5XCV - chains A and C of the 3 polymer chains in the assembly; structure by X-ray diffraction, 2.14 A resolution.

# Chain A
Name: VH(S112C)-SARAH chimera
Chain sequence (172 residues; numbered -3 to 164 plus 4 insertion-coded residues; the number before each row is that of its first residue; a row labelled like 82A-82C holds insertion residues (82A, then the next letters in order); numbers below 1 keep their minus sign (Gly-3 is residue -3)):
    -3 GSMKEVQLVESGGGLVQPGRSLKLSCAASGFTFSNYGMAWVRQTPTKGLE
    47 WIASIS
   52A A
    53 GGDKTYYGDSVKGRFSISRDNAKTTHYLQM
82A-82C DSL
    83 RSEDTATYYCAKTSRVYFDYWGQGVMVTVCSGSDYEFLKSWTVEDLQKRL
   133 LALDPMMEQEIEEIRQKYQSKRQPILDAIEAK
Not modelled in the structure: -3 to -2, 164
Cystine bridges: Cys22-Cys92
Ion coordination: Ca2+ site 1: Asp127 (shared with 2 residues of chain D); Ca2+ site 2: Glu145, Gln148 (shared with 1 residue of chain D)

# Chain C
Name: PA14 peptide
Chain sequence (14 residues; each row starts with the number of its first residue):
     1 EGGVAMPGAEDDVV
Not modelled in the structure: 1-2, 14

# How chain A and chain C interact
Contacting residue pairs - 26 pairs, chain A then chain C:
  Asn31(A) with Asp12(C); Val13(C), hydrogen bond (backbone-backbone)
  Tyr32(A) with Asp12(C); Val13(C)
  Gly33(A) with Gly8(C); Asp12(C), hydrogen bond (backbone-side chain)
  Ser50(A) with Pro7(C)
  Ile51(A) with Gly8(C)
  Ser52(A) with Gly8(C); Glu10(C)
  Ala52A(A) with Asp11(C)
  Lys56(A) with Glu10(C), salt bridge; Asp11(C), salt bridge
  Tyr58(A) with Gly8(C); Glu10(C), hydrogen bond
  Thr95(A) with Met6(C); Ala9(C); Asp12(C), hydrogen bond
  Ser96(A) with Asp12(C), hydrogen bond (backbone-side chain)
  Arg97(A) with Ala5(C); Met6(C), hydrogen bond (backbone-backbone); Ala9(C); Glu10(C), hydrogen bond (side chain-backbone); Asp12(C), hydrogen bond (backbone-side chain)
  Tyr99(A) with Met6(C)
  Phe100(A) with Met6(C), hydrophobic
Interface residues without a listed pair, chain A (16 interface residues in all): Asp55, Val98

# Summary
Chain A and chain C form an interface of 16 and 9 residues respectively; the contacts include 8 hydrogen bonds
and 2 salt bridges. Polar pairs include Lys56(A)-Glu10(C), Lys56(A)-Asp11(C) and Gly33(A)-Asp12(C). Glu145(A)
and Gln148(A) coordinate Ca2+ site 2.
Here chain A is VH(S112C)-SARAH chimera and chain C is PA14 peptide. Entry 5XCV (Crystal structure of NZ-1
Fv-clasp fragment with its antigen peptide) was determined by X-ray diffraction (same publication as 5XCQ,
5XCR, 5XCT and 5XCX).
